PDB entry 3MWQ | X-ray diffraction, 1.68 A resolution | chain A

# Chain A
Protein: Ribonuclease pancreatic, LINKER, Ribonuclease pancreatic
From: Bos taurus
Notes: EC 3.1.27.5
UniProt: P61823 (RNAS1_BOVIN); the construct has insertions or renumbered stretches relative to UniProt, so the offset changes along the chain: 1-124 = UniProt 27-150; 133-256 = UniProt 27-150
Amino-acid sequence (256 residues; each row starts with the number of its first residue):
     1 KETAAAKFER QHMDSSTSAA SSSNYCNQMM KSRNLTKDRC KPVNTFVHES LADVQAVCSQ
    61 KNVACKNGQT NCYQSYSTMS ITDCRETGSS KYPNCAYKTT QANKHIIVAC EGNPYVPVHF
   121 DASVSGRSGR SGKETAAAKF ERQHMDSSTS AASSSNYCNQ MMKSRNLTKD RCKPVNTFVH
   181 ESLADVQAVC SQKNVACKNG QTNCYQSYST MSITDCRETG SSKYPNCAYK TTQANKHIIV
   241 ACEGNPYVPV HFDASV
Disulfides: C26-C84, C40-C95, C58-C110, C65-C72, C158-C216, C172-C227, C190-C242, C197-C204
UniProt features mapped onto this chain:
  - active site: H12 (Proton acceptor), H119 (Proton donor), H144 (Proton acceptor), H251 (Proton donor)
  - binding site (substrate): K7, R10, K41 to T45, K66, R85, K139, R142, K173 to T177, K198, R217
  - glycosylation: K1 (N-linked (Glc) (glycation) lysine), K7 (N-linked (Glc) (glycation) lysine), N34 (N-linked (GlcNAc...) asparagine), K37 (N-linked (Glc) (glycation) lysine), K41 (N-linked (Glc) (glycation) lysine), K133 (N-linked (Glc) (glycation) lysine), K139 (N-linked (Glc) (glycation) lysine), N166 (N-linked (GlcNAc...) asparagine), K169 (N-linked (Glc) (glycation) lysine), K173 (N-linked (Glc) (glycation) lysine)

# In short
From UniProt: 4 active-site residues and 18 substrate-binding residues.
Chain A is Ribonuclease pancreatic, LINKER, Ribonuclease pancreatic (Bos taurus); the structure, Crystal
structure of ribonuclease A tandem enzymes and their interaction with the cytosolic ribonuclease inhibitor,
was determined by X-ray diffraction (same publication as 3MWR and 3MX8).
